PDB entry 6QEM | electron microscopy, 3.40 A resolution | chains F and M of the 13 polymer chains in the assembly

== Chain F ==
Molecule: Replicative DNA helicase
From: Escherichia coli
Notes: EC 3.6.4.12
Reference sequence: P0ACB0 (DNAB_ECOLI); residues 1-471 here = UniProt positions 1-471
Sequence (471 residues; each row starts with the number of its first residue):
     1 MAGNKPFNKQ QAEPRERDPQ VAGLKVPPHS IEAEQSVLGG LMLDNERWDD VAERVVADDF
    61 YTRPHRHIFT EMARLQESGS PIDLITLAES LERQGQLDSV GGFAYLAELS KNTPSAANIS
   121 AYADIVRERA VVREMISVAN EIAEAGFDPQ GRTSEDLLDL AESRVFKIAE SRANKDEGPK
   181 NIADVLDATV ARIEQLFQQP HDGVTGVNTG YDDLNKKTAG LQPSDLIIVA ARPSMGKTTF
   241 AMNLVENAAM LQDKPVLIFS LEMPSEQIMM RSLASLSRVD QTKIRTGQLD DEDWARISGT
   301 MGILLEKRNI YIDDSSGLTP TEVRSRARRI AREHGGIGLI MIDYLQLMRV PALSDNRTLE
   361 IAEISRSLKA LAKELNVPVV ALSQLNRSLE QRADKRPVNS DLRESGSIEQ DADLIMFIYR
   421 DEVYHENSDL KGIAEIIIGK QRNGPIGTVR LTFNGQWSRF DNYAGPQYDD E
Disordered / not traced: 1-23, 469-471
Residues lining bound ligands: ssDNA (08T; [[[(2R,3S,4R,5R)-5-(6-aminopurin-9-yl)-3,4-bis(oxidanyl)oxolan-2-yl]methoxy-oxidanyl-phosphoryl]oxy-oxidanyl-phosphoryl]oxy-tris(fluoranyl)beryllium): Gln410, Lys440, Gln441, Arg442, Asn443, Gly444, Pro445, Ile446
What the authors report for this chain:
  - binding site for ssDNA (chain M): Thr358, Asn386, Arg387, Arg403, Glu404

== Chain M ==
Molecule: ssDNA
Sequence (36 nucleotides; each row starts with the number of its first residue):
     1 TTTTTTTTTT TTTTTTTTTT TTTTTTTTTT TTTTTT
Disordered / not traced: 27-36

== How chain F and chain M interact ==
Pairs across the interface (10):
  Thr358(F) - DT11(M)  hydrogen bond to the base
  Asn386(F) - DT13(M)  hydrogen bond to the phosphate
  Asn386(F) - DT14(M)  phosphate contact
  Arg387(F) - DT14(M)  salt bridge to the phosphate
  Gln391(F) - DT15(M)  sugar contact
  Gln391(F) - DT16(M)  hydrogen bond to the phosphate
  Arg403(F) - DT13(M)  sugar contact
  Arg403(F) - DT14(M)  salt bridge to the phosphate
  Ser405(F) - DT12(M)  sugar contact
  Gly406(F) - DT12(M)  phosphate contact
Also at the interface, not in a pair above, chain F (9 interface residues in all): Ser388, Glu404

== Summary ==
9 residues of chain F and 6 residues of chain M are in contact, with 3 hydrogen bonds and 2 salt bridges.
Polar pairs include Thr358(F)-DT11(M), Asn386(F)-DT13(M) and Gln391(F)-DT16(M). Ligands of chain F: ssDNA.
From the paper: a binding site for ssDNA (chain M) at Thr358(F), Asn386(F) and Arg387(F) among others.
Chain F is Replicative DNA helicase (Escherichia coli) and chain M is ssDNA; the structure, E. coli DnaBC
complex bound to ssDNA, was determined by electron microscopy, deposited together with 6QEL.
